PDB entry 7UIY | electron microscopy, 3.22 A resolution | chains A and L of the 14 polymer chains in the assembly

[Chain A]
Name: ATP-dependent Clp protease ATP-binding subunit ClpA
From: Escherichia coli
UniProt: A0A836NDF2 (A0A836NDF2_ECOLX); residue numbers follow UniProt; this construct covers 1-758
Chain sequence (758 residues; each row starts with the number of its first residue):
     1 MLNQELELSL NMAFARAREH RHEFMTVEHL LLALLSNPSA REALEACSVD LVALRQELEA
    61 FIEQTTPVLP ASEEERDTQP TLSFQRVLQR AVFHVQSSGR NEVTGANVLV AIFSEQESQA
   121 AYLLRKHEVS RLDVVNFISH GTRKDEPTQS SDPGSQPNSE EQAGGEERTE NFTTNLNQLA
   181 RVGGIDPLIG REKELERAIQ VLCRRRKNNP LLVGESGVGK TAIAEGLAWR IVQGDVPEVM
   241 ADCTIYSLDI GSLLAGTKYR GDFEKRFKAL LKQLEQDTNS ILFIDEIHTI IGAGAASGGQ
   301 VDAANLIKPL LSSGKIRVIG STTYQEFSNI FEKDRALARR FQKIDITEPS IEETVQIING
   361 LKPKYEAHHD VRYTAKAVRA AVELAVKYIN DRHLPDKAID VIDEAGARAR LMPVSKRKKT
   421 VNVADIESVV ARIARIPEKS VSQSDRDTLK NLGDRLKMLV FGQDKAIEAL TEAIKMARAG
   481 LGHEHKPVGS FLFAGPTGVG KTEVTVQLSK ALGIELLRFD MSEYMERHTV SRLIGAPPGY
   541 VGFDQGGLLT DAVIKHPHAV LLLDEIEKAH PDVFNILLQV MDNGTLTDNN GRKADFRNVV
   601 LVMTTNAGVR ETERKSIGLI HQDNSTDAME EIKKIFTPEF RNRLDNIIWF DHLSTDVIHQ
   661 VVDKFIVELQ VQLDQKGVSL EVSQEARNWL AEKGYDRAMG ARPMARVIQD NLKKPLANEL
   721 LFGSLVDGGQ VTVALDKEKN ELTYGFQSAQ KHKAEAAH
Not modelled in the structure: 1-171, 749-758
Construct notes: conflict Thr169 (Met in A0A836NDF2)
Ion coordination: Mg2+: Thr502 (together with ATP-gamma-S)
Ligand contacts:
  - ADP (adenosine-5'-diphosphate): Asp186, Pro187, Leu188, Ile189, Glu215, Ser216, Gly217, Gly219, Lys220, Thr221, Ala222, Glu286, Ile357, Leu361, Asp396, Ile399
  - ATP-gamma-S (AGS; phosphothiophosphoric acid-adenylate ester), molecule 1: Arg206, Arg335, Ala336, Arg339
  - ATP-gamma-S (AGS), molecule 2: Leu459, Val460, Phe461, Pro496, Thr497, Gly498, Val499, Gly500, Lys501, Thr502, Glu503, Asn606, Leu653, Val661, Lys664, Phe665, Ala701, Arg702

[Chain L]
Name: ATP-dependent Clp protease proteolytic subunit
From: Escherichia coli
Notes: EC 3.4.21.92
UniProt: A0A0K4NM46 (A0A0K4NM46_ECOLX); residues 1-193 here correspond to UniProt positions 15-207 (UniProt number = residue number + 14)
Chain sequence (201 residues; each row starts with the number of its first residue):
     1 ALVPMVIEQT SRGERSFDIY SRLLKERVIF LTGQVEDHMA NLIVAQMLFL EAENPEKDIY
    61 LYINSPGGVI TAGMSIYDTM QFIKPDVSTI CMGQAASMGA FLLTAGAKGK RFCLPNSRVM
   121 IHQPLGGYQG QATDIEIHAR EILKVKGRMN ELMALHTGQS LEQIERDTER DRFLSAPEAV
   181 EYGLVDSILT HRNRSHHHHH H
Not modelled in the structure: 1, 193-201
Construct notes: expression tag (194-201)

[How chain A and chain L interact]
Contacting residue pairs (20; chain A residue first):
  Ser616(A) - Glu26(L)
  Ile617(A) - Arg22(L)
  Ile617(A) - Leu23(L)  hydrophobic
  Ile617(A) - Val28(L)
  Gly618(A) - Tyr62(L)
  Gly618(A) - Arg192(L)  hydrogen bond (backbone-side chain)
  Leu619(A) - Tyr62(L)  hydrogen bond (backbone-side chain)
  Leu619(A) - Met92(L)  hydrophobic
  Leu619(A) - Leu189(L)  hydrophobic
  Leu619(A) - Arg192(L)  hydrogen bond (backbone-side chain)
  Ile620(A) - Tyr60(L)  hydrophobic
  Ile620(A) - Ser88(L)
  Ile620(A) - Phe112(L)  hydrophobic
  Ile620(A) - Leu189(L)  hydrophobic
  His621(A) - Arg192(L)  hydrogen bond
  Gln622(A) - Glu26(L)  hydrogen bond (side chain-backbone)
  Gln622(A) - Arg27(L)
  Gln622(A) - Lys57(L)
  Gln622(A) - Tyr60(L)
  Asp623(A) - Lys57(L)  hydrogen bond (backbone-side chain)
Also at the interface, not in a pair above, chain A (9 interface residues in all): Arg614
Also at the interface, not in a pair above, chain L (14 interface residues in all): Ile90

[Overview]
The interface between chain A and chain L involves 9 residues on one side and 14 on the other; the contacts
include 6 hydrogen bonds. Polar contacts include Gly618(A)-Arg192(L), Leu619(A)-Tyr62(L) and
Leu619(A)-Arg192(L). Bound to chain A: ADP and ATP-gamma-S.
Here chain A is ATP-dependent Clp protease ATP-binding subunit ClpA and chain L is ATP-dependent Clp protease
proteolytic subunit, both from Escherichia coli. Entry 7UIY (ClpAP complex bound to ClpS N-terminal extension,
class IIIa) was determined by electron microscopy together with 7UIV, 7UIW, 7UIX, 7UIZ and 7UJ0 from the same
study.
